6WYL - chains B and C of the 3 polymer chains in the assembly; structure by electron microscopy, 3.90 A resolution.

Chain B (and C):
Molecule: Glutamate transporter homolog
From: Pyrococcus horikoshii (strain ATCC 700860 / DSM 12428 / JCM 9974 / NBRC 100139 / OT-3)
Notes: chain C of this document is another copy of the same molecule, construct and numbering; everything in this record applies to it too
UniProt: O59010 (GLT_PYRHO); numbering as in UniProt (aligned over 1-417)
Chain sequence (422 residues; row label = number of the first residue in the row):
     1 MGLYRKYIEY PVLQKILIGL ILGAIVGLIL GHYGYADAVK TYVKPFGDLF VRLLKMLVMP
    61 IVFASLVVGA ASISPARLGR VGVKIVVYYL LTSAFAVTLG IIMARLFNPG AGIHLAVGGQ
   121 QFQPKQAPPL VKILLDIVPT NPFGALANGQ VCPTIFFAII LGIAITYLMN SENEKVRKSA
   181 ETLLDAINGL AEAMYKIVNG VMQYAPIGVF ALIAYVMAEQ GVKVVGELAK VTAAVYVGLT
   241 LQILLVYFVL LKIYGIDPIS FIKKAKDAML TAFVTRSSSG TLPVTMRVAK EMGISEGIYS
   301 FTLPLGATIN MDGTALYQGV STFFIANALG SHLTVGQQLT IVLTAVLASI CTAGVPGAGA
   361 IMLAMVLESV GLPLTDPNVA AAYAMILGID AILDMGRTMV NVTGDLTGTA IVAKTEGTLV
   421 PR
Disordered / not traced: 1-5, 115-128, 417-422
Sequence notes: engineered mutation C152 (Leu in O59010), S321 (Cys in O59010), C351 (Gly in O59010); expression tag (418-422)
Residues lining bound ligands: aspartic acid (ASP): R276, S277, S278, M311, T314, T352, A353, G354, V355, P356, A358, G359, D394, R397, T398, N401

Interface between chain B and chain C:
Contacting residue pairs (30):
  L49(B) with L135(C), hydrophobic; V138(C), hydrophobic
  R52(B) with L135(C); D136(C), salt bridge; V138(C), hydrogen bond (side chain-backbone); T140(C)
  L53(B) with V138(C), hydrophobic
  K55(B) with T140(C)
  M56(B) with P139(C); T140(C); P142(C)
  M59(B) with N141(C)
  P60(B) with P142(C), hydrophobic
  L146(B) with F143(C), hydrophobic
  A147(B) with N141(C); F143(C), hydrophobic; G144(C)
  D185(B) with S179(C), hydrogen bond (backbone-side chain); T182(C)
  N188(B) with S179(C)
  G189(B) with S179(C), hydrogen bond (backbone-side chain); L183(C)
  L190(B) with L183(C)
  E192(B) with L168(C); V176(C)
  A193(B) with L161(C), hydrophobic; A164(C); L168(C)
  K196(B) with Y167(C)
  I197(B) with I160(C), hydrophobic
Other interface residues (no listed pair), chain B (22 interface residues in all): P45, D48, N148, A186, M194
Other interface residues (no listed pair), chain C (22 interface residues in all): V131, N148, F156, F157

Summary:
The chain B/chain C interface involves 22 residues from each chain; the contacts include 3 hydrogen bonds and
1 salt bridge. Polar contacts include R52(B)-D136(C), R52(B)-V138(C) and D185(B)-S179(C). Ligands of chain B:
aspartic acid.
Chain B and chain C are both Glutamate transporter homolog (Pyrococcus horikoshii (strain ATCC 700860 / DSM
12428 / JCM 9974 / NBRC 100139 / OT-3)); the structure, Cryo-EM structure of GltPh L152C-G351C mutant in the
intermediate outward-facing state, was determined by electron microscopy, deposited together with 6WYJ, 6WYK,
6WZB and 6X01.
